1CIC - chains A and D of the 4 polymer chains in the assembly; structure by X-ray diffraction, 2.50 A resolution.

# Chain A
Name: Protein (ig heavy chain V regions)
From: Mus musculus
Notes: fragment: fab immunoglobulin fragment
UniProtKB: Q9R1A5 (Q9R1A5_MOUSE); residue numbers follow UniProt; this construct covers 1-214
Amino-acid sequence (214 residues; each row starts with the number of its first residue):
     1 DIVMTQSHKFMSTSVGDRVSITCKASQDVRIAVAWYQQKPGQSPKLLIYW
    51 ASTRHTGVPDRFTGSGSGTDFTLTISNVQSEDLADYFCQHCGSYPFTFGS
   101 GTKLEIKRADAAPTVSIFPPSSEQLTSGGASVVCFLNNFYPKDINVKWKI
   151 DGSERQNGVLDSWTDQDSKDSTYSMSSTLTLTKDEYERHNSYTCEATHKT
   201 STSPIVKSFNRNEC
Disulfide bonds: Cys23-Cys88, Cys134-Cys194

# Chain D
Name: Protein (ig heavy chain V regions)
From: Mus musculus
Notes: fragment: fab immunoglobulin fragment
UniProtKB: P01869 (IGH1M_MOUSE); residues 1-218 here = UniProt positions 1-218
Amino-acid sequence (218 residues; numbered 1 to 218; the number before each row is that of its first residue):
     1 QVQLKESGPGLVAPSQSLSITCTVSGFSLTGYGVNWVRQPPGKGLEWLGM
    51 IWGDGNTDYNSALKSRLSISKDNSKSQVFLKMNSLHTDDTARYYCARERD
   101 YRLDYWGQGTTLTVSSASTTPPSVFPLAPGSAAQTNSMVTLGCLVKGYFP
   151 EPVTVTWNSGSLSSGVHTFPAVLQSDLYTLSSSVTVPSSPRPSETVTCNV
   201 AHPASSTKVDKKIVPRDC
Disulfide bonds: Cys22-Cys95, Cys143-Cys198

# Chain A / chain D interface
Contacting residue pairs - 10 pairs, chain A then chain D:
  Arg30(A) - Trp52(D)
  Arg30(A) - Asp54(D)  salt bridge
  Arg30(A) - Asn56(D)
  Arg30(A) - Tyr101(D)
  Ile31(A) - Asp100(D)
  Ile31(A) - Tyr101(D)
  Ala32(A) - Tyr101(D)
  Trp50(A) - Asp100(D)
  Trp50(A) - Tyr101(D)  hydrophobic
  Ser67(A) - Asp54(D)  hydrogen bond
Also at the interface, not in a pair above, chain A (7 interface residues in all): Val29, Thr53

# In short
Chain A and chain D form an interface of 7 and 5 residues respectively, with 1 hydrogen bond and 1 salt
bridge. Polar pairs include Arg30(A)-Asp54(D) and Ser67(A)-Asp54(D).
Here chain A is Protein (ig heavy chain V regions) and chain D is Protein (ig heavy chain V regions), both
from Mus musculus. Entry 1CIC (Idiotope-anti-idiotope fab-fab complex; D1.3-E225) was determined by X-ray
diffraction.
